3MED - chains A and B; structure by X-ray diffraction, 2.50 A resolution.

Chain A:
Protein: p66 Reverse transcriptase
From: HIV-1 M:B_HXB2R
Notes: EC 2.7.7.49
Reference sequence: P04585 (POL_HV1H2); residues 1-560 here correspond to UniProt positions 588-1147 (UniProt number = residue number + 587)
Amino-acid sequence (560 residues; row label = number of the first residue in the row):
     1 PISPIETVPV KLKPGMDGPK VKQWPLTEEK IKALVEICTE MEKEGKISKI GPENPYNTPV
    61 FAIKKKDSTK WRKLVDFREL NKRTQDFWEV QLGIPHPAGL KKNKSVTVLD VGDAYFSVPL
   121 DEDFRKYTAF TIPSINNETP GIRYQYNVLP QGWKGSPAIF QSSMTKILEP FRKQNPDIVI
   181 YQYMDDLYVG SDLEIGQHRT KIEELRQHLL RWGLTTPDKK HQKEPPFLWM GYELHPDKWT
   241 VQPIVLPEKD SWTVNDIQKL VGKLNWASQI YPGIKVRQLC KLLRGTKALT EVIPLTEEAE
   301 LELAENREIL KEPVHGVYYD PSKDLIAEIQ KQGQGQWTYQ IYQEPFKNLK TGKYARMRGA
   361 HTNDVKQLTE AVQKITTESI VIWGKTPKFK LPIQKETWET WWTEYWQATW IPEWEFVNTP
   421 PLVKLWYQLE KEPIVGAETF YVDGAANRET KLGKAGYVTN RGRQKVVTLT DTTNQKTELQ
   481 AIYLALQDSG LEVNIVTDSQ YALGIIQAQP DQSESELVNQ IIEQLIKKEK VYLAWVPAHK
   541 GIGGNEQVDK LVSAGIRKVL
Not modelled in the structure: 553-560
Sequence notes: engineered mutation N103 (Lys690 in P04585)
Small-molecule neighbours: Etravine (65B; 4-({6-amino-5-bromo-2-[(4-cyanophenyl)amino]pyrimidin-4-yl}oxy)-3,5-dimethylbenzonitrile): P95, L100, K101, K102, N103, V106, V179, I180, Y181, Y188, V189, G190, F227, L228, W229, L234, H235, P236, Y318
Curated features (UniProtKB/Swiss-Prot):
  - region: F227 to H235 (RT 'primer grip')
  - motif: W398 to W414 (Tryptophan repeat motif)
  - binding site (Mg(2+)): D110, D185, D186, D443, E478, D498, D549
  - site: W401 (Essential for RT p66/p51 heterodimerization), W414 (Essential for RT p66/p51 heterodimerization), F440, Y441 (Cleavage), L560 (Cleavage)

Chain B:
Protein: p51 Reverse transcriptase
From: HIV-1 M:B_HXB2R
Notes: EC 2.7.7.49
Reference sequence: P04585 (POL_HV1H2); residues 1-440 here correspond to UniProt positions 588-1027 (UniProt number = residue number + 587)
Amino-acid sequence (440 residues; numbered 1 to 440; the number before each row is that of its first residue):
     1 PISPIETVPV KLKPGMDGPK VKQWPLTEEK IKALVEICTE MEKEGKISKI GPENPYNTPV
    61 FAIKKKDSTK WRKLVDFREL NKRTQDFWEV QLGIPHPAGL KKNKSVTVLD VGDAYFSVPL
   121 DEDFRKYTAF TIPSINNETP GIRYQYNVLP QGWKGSPAIF QSSMTKILEP FRKQNPDIVI
   181 YQYMDDLYVG SDLEIGQHRT KIEELRQHLL RWGLTTPDKK HQKEPPFLWM GYELHPDKWT
   241 VQPIVLPEKD SWTVNDIQKL VGKLNWASQI YPGIKVRQLC KLLRGTKALT EVIPLTEEAE
   301 LELAENREIL KEPVHGVYYD PSKDLIAEIQ KQGQGQWTYQ IYQEPFKNLK TGKYARMRGA
   361 HTNDVKQLTE AVQKITTESI VIWGKTPKFK LPIQKETWET WWTEYWQATW IPEWEFVNTP
   421 PLVKLWYQLE KEPIVGAETF
Not modelled in the structure: 1-5, 66-67, 216-231, 357-361, 430-440
Sequence notes: engineered mutation N103 (Lys690 in P04585)
Curated features (UniProtKB/Swiss-Prot):
  - region: F227 to H235 (RT 'primer grip')
  - motif: W398 to W414 (Tryptophan repeat motif)
  - binding site (Mg(2+)): D110, D185, D186
  - site: W401 (Essential for RT p66/p51 heterodimerization), W414 (Essential for RT p66/p51 heterodimerization), F440 (Cleavage)

Chain A / chain B interface:
Residue-residue contacts (113):
  V8(A) - E53(B)
  P9(A) - E53(B)
  Q85(A) - E53(B)  hydrogen bond (side chain-backbone)
  D86(A) - P55(B)
  F87(A) - P52(B)
  F87(A) - E53(B)
  F87(A) - P55(B)
  W88(A) - P52(B)  hydrogen bond (backbone-backbone)
  W88(A) - N54(B)
  W88(A) - P55(B)
  W88(A) - N57(B)
  W88(A) - T131(B)
  W88(A) - R143(B)
  L92(A) - N137(B)
  G93(A) - N137(B)
  I94(A) - N137(B)
  P95(A) - N136(B)
  P95(A) - N137(B)
  P95(A) - E138(B)
  H96(A) - N136(B)  hydrogen bond (backbone-side chain)
  G99(A) - N136(B)
  G99(A) - E138(B)
  L100(A) - N136(B)
  L100(A) - E138(B)
  A158(A) - P52(B)
  S162(A) - P52(B)
  T165(A) - P140(B)
  Y181(A) - N137(B)
  Y181(A) - E138(B)
  Q182(A) - P140(B)
  R356(A) - E396(B)  salt bridge
  R358(A) - Q394(B)  hydrogen bond
  R358(A) - E396(B)  salt bridge
  E370(A) - Q394(B)
  Q373(A) - T397(B)  hydrogen bond
  Q373(A) - W401(B)
  T377(A) - T400(B)
  I380(A) - P25(B)  hydrophobic
  I380(A) - L26(B)
  V381(A) - P25(B)  hydrophobic
  V381(A) - I135(B)
  V381(A) - N136(B)  hydrogen bond (backbone-backbone)
  I382(A) - I135(B)
  I382(A) - N136(B)
  W383(A) - I135(B)
  G384(A) - T27(B)
  G384(A) - E28(B)  hydrogen bond (backbone-backbone)
  G384(A) - I135(B)
  W402(A) - K331(B)  hydrogen bond (backbone-side chain)
  W402(A) - D364(B)  hydrogen bond
  Y405(A) - K331(B)
  Y405(A) - N418(B)
  W406(A) - K331(B)
  W406(A) - N418(B)
  W406(A) - T419(B)
  W406(A) - K424(B)
  Q407(A) - K331(B)  hydrogen bond (backbone-side chain)
  Q407(A) - P392(B)
  Q407(A) - I393(B)
  Q407(A) - V417(B)
  Q407(A) - N418(B)  hydrogen bond
  Q407(A) - T419(B)
  A408(A) - W337(B)  hydrophobic
  A408(A) - D364(B)
  A408(A) - P392(B)  hydrogen bond (backbone-backbone)
  A408(A) - I393(B)
  T409(A) - D364(B)  hydrogen bond (backbone-side chain)
  W410(A) - N363(B)
  W410(A) - V365(B)  hydrophobic
  W410(A) - W401(B)
  P412(A) - W401(B)  hydrophobic
  P433(A) - N255(B)
  P433(A) - L289(B)  hydrophobic
  P433(A) - T290(B)
  I434(A) - T290(B)
  V435(A) - T290(B)
  T439(A) - A288(B)
  T439(A) - L289(B)  hydrogen bond (side chain-backbone)
  Y441(A) - V254(B)
  Y441(A) - Q258(B)  hydrogen bond
  Y441(A) - T286(B)
  Y441(A) - K287(B)  hydrogen bond (side chain-backbone)
  Y441(A) - L289(B)
  V458(A) - T286(B)
  T459(A) - T286(B)
  N460(A) - T286(B)
  N460(A) - K287(B)
  N460(A) - A288(B)
  N494(A) - L289(B)
  V496(A) - L289(B)  hydrophobic
  Q500(A) - P420(B)
  Q500(A) - P421(B)
  Q500(A) - L422(B)
  L503(A) - L422(B)  hydrophobic
  G504(A) - P421(B)
  Y532(A) - N255(B)  hydrogen bond
  Y532(A) - K259(B)  hydrogen bond
  Y532(A) - L289(B)  hydrophobic
  W535(A) - L422(B)  hydrophobic
  W535(A) - W426(B)  hydrophobic
  V536(A) - Q258(B)
  P537(A) - G262(B)
  P537(A) - N265(B)
  K540(A) - C280(B)
  I542(A) - V261(B)  hydrophobic
  I542(A) - C280(B)  hydrophobic
  I542(A) - L283(B)  hydrophobic
  G543(A) - L283(B)  hydrogen bond (backbone-backbone)
  G543(A) - R284(B)
  G543(A) - G285(B)
  G544(A) - G285(B)  hydrogen bond (backbone-backbone)
  Q547(A) - G285(B)
  Q547(A) - T286(B)
Interface residues without a listed pair, chain A (64 interface residues in all): I159, R172, I180, T376, A534, G541
Interface residues without a listed pair, chain B (56 interface residues in all): K20, Y56, T139, Y405

Summary:
The interface between chain A and chain B involves 64 residues on one side and 56 on the other; the contacts
include 20 hydrogen bonds and 2 salt bridges. Polar pairs include R356(A)-E396(B), R358(A)-E396(B) and
Q85(A)-E53(B). Bound to chain A: Etravine.
Chain A is p66 Reverse transcriptase and chain B is p51 Reverse transcriptase, both from HIV-1 M:B_HXB2R; the
structure, HIV-1 K103N Reverse Transcriptase in Complex with TMC125, was determined by X-ray diffraction
together with 3MEC, 3MEE and 3MEG from the same study.
